8QPQ - chains TF and TG of the 15 polymer chains in the assembly; structure by electron microscopy, 2.70 A resolution.

== Chain TF (and TG) ==
Molecule: gp30
Organism: Haloferax tailed virus 1
Notes: chain TG of this document is another copy of the same molecule, construct and numbering; everything in this record applies to it too
Chain sequence (115 residues; each row starts with the number of its first residue):
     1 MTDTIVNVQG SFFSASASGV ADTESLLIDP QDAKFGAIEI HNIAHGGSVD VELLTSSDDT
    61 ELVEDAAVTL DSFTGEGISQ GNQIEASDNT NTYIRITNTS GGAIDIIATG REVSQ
Not modelled in the structure: 1
Modified positions: H45 (N1-phosphonohistidine; NEP)
Metal / ion sites: Mg2+ site 1: D59, D88, N91 (shared with 1 residue of chain LE); Mg2+ site 2: N89 (shared with 1 residue of chain LE); Mg2+ site 3 near D105 (its only coordinating residue here)

== How chain TF and chain TG interact ==
Residue-residue contacts (64):
  T4(TF) with T2(TG)
  I5(TF) with D3(TG); I5(TG), hydrophobic
  V6(TF) with T2(TG); D3(TG), hydrogen bond (backbone-backbone); T4(TG); I5(TG), hydrogen bond (backbone-backbone)
  N7(TF) with I5(TG); N7(TG)
  V8(TF) with T4(TG); I5(TG), hydrogen bond (backbone-backbone); V6(TG); N7(TG), hydrogen bond (backbone-backbone)
  Q9(TF) with N7(TG)
  G10(TF) with N7(TG), hydrogen bond (backbone-backbone); V8(TG)
  S11(TF) with V8(TG)
  F35(TF) with V8(TG), hydrophobic
  A37(TF) with F12(TG), hydrophobic
  E39(TF) with R111(TG), salt bridge
  L53(TF) with I107(TG)
  T55(TF) with S16(TG); I107(TG)
  D65(TF) with S18(TG), hydrogen bond; D105(TG)
  A66(TF) with S18(TG); D105(TG)
  A67(TF) with D105(TG), hydrogen bond (backbone-side chain)
  V68(TF) with A44(TG); H45(TG); G46(TG); E76(TG); G77(TG); D105(TG)
  T69(TF) with E76(TG), hydrogen bond (backbone-side chain)
  L70(TF) with A44(TG), hydrophobic; G77(TG); I78(TG)
  N82(TF) with Q80(TG), hydrogen bond
  Q83(TF) with H41(TG), hydrogen bond; N42(TG), hydrogen bond (backbone-side chain); Q80(TG), hydrogen bond (backbone-side chain); G81(TG)
  I84(TF) with N42(TG); Q80(TG)
  E85(TF) with F12(TG); H41(TG), salt bridge; N42(TG), hydrogen bond; T109(TG), hydrogen bond; G110(TG), hydrogen bond (side chain-backbone)
  A86(TF) with F12(TG)
  S87(TF) with F12(TG)
  T90(TF) with F12(TG); S14(TG), hydrogen bond
  E112(TF) with V8(TG)
  V113(TF) with Q9(TG); G10(TG); F12(TG)
  S114(TF) with V8(TG); Q9(TG), hydrogen bond (backbone-backbone); G10(TG); S11(TG); F12(TG), hydrogen bond (backbone-backbone)
  Q115(TF) with S11(TG), hydrogen bond (backbone-side chain)
Other interface residues (no listed pair), chain TF (32 interface residues in all): L54, T92
Other interface residues (no listed pair), chain TG (30 interface residues in all): A17

== Overview ==
The interface between chain TF and chain TG involves 32 residues on one side and 30 on the other, with 19
hydrogen bonds and 2 salt bridges. Polar contacts include E39(TF)-R111(TG), E85(TF)-H41(TG) and
D65(TF)-S18(TG). The Mg2+ site 1 is built by D59(TF), D88(TF) and N91(TF).
Both chains are gp30 (Haloferax tailed virus 1). Entry 8QPQ (C1 turret to capsid interface of full Haloferax
tailed virus 1 adjacent to the portal-capsid interface) was determined by electron microscopy, deposited
together with 8QPG, 8QQN, 8QSI, 8QSY, 9FKB, 9H4P, 9H5B and 9H7V.
